1LZB - chain A; structure by X-ray diffraction, 1.50 A resolution.

# Chain A
Protein: Hen egg white lysozyme
Source organism: Gallus gallus
Notes: EC 3.2.1.17
Reference sequence: P00698 (LYC_CHICK); residues 1-129 here correspond to UniProt positions 19-147 (UniProt number = residue number + 18)
Chain sequence (129 residues; row label = number of the first residue in the row):
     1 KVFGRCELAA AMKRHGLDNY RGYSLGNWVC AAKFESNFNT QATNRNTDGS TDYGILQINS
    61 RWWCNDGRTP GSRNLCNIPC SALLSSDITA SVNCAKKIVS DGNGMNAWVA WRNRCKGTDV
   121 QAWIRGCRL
Swiss-Prot annotation at these positions:
  - active site: Glu35, Asp52
  - binding site (substrate): Asp101
Cystine bridges: Cys6-Cys127, Cys30-Cys115, Cys64-Cys80, Cys76-Cys94

# In short
Curated annotation (UniProt) lists active-site residues Glu35 and Asp52 and substrate-binding residue Asp101.
Chain A is Hen egg white lysozyme (Gallus gallus); the structure, Dissection of protein-carbohydrate
interactions in mutant hen egg-white lysozyme complexes and their hydrolytic activity, was determined by X-ray
diffraction, deposited together with 1LZA, 1LZC, 1LZD, 1LZE and 1LZG.
